Entry 6XMG (electron microscopy, 4.80 A resolution (low resolution: residue-level contacts below are approximate; hydrogen-bond / salt-bridge calls are withheld)); this record covers chains A and E of the 3 polymer chains in the assembly.

[Chain A]
Name: CRISPR-Cas
Chain sequence (767 residues; row label = number of the first residue in the row):
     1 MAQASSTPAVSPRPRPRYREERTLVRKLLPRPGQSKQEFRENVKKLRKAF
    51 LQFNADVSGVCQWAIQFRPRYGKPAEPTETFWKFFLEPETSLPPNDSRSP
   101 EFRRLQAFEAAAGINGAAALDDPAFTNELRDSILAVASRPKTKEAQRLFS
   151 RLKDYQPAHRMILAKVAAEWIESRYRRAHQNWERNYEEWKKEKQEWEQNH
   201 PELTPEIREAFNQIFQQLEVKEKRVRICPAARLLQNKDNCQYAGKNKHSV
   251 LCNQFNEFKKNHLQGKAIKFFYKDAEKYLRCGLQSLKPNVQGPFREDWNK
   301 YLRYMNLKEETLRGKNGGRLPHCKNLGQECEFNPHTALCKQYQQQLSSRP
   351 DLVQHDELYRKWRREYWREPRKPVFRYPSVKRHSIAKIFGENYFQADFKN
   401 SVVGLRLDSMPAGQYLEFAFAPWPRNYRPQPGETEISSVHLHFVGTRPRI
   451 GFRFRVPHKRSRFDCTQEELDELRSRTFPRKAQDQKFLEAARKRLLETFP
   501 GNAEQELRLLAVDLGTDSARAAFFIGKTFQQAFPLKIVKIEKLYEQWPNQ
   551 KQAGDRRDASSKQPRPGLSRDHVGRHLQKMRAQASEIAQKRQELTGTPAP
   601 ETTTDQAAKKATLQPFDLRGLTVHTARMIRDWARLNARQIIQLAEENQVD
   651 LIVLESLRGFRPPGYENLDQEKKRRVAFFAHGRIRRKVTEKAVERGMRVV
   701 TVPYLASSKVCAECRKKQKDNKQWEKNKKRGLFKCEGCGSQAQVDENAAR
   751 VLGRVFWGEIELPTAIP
Disordered / not traced: 1-13, 215-228, 250-334, 348-354, 598-607
Ion coordination: Zn2+: Cys714, Lys716
From the paper describing this entry:
  - mutagenesis - D513A, E655A, K728A, D745A: abolished catalytic activity
  - mutagenesis - K539E, H572A, R575E, H576A, H624A, W724G: decreased catalytic activity

[Chain E]
Molecule: 24-nt RNA strand
Sequence (24 nucleotides; each row starts with the number of its first residue):
     1 UUAAUGCGGUAGUUUAUCACAGUU

[Interface between chain A and chain E]
Pairs across the interface (40; chain A residue first):
  Arg17(A) with G22(E); U23(E); U24(E)
  Arg19(A) with U24(E)
  Glu21(A) with U24(E)
  Thr23(A) with U24(E)
  Glu169(A) with U23(E)
  Ser173(A) with G22(E)
  Ala231(A) with G9(E)
  Asn246(A) with G8(E)
  His248(A) with C7(E)
  Ser249(A) with C7(E); G8(E)
  His335(A) with G8(E); G9(E)
  His383(A) with G22(E)
  Ile388(A) with U23(E)
  His440(A) with U24(E)
  Arg453(A) with U24(E)
  Arg474(A) with C20(E)
  Ser475(A) with C20(E)
  Arg476(A) with A21(E)
  Thr612(A) with G12(E)
  Ser656(A) with C18(E)
  Leu657(A) with U17(E); C18(E)
  Gln670(A) with G12(E)
  Lys672(A) with U13(E); U14(E)
  Arg675(A) with U15(E)
  Phe678(A) with A16(E); U17(E)
  Ala680(A) with U17(E)
  His681(A) with U17(E)
  Gly682(A) with U17(E); C18(E)
  Arg683(A) with U17(E)
  Arg685(A) with C18(E); A19(E)
  Arg686(A) with C20(E)
Interface residues without a listed pair, chain A (39 interface residues in all): Arg15, Lys247, Ile385, Asp471, Leu613, Arg658, Glu671, Val676

[Overview]
Chain A and chain E form an interface of 39 and 16 residues respectively. Cys714(A) and Lys716(A) coordinate
Zn2+. From the paper: K539E, H572A and R575E of chain A, among others, reduce catalytic activity; D513A, E655A
and K728A of chain A, among others, abolish catalytic activity; 10 substitutions were tested in all.
Chain A is CRISPR-Cas and chain E is a 24-nt RNA strand; the structure, Cryo-EM structure of Cas12g ternary
complex, was determined by electron microscopy, deposited together with 6XMF.
